Entry 3D2U (X-ray diffraction, 2.21 A resolution); this record covers chains A and D of the 4 polymer chains in the assembly.

[Chain A]
Molecule: UL18 protein
From: Human herpesvirus 5
Notes: fragment: sequence database residues 21-301
Reference sequence: Q4A1U8 (Q4A1U8_HCMV); residues 1-281 here correspond to UniProt positions 21-301 (UniProt number = residue number + 20)
Chain sequence (281 residues; numbered 1 to 281; the number before each row is that of its first residue):
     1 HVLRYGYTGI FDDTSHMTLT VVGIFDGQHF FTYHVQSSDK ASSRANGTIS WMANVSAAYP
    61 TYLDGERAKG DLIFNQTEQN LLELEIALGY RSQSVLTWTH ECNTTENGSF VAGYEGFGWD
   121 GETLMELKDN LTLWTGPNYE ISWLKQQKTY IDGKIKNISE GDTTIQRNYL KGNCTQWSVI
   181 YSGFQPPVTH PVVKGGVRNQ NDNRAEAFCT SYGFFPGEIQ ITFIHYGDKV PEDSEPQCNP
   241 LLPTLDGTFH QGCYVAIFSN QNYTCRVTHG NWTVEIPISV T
Sequence notes: engineered mutation Gln36 (Asn56 in Q4A1U8), Gln147 (Asn167 in Q4A1U8), Gln220 (Asn240 in Q4A1U8), Ser259 (Cys279 in Q4A1U8); variant Pro186 (Thr206 in Q4A1U8)
Disulfide bonds: Cys102-Cys174, Cys209-Cys265, Cys238-Cys253
Small-molecule neighbours:
  - alpha-L-fucopyranose (FUC): Ala53, Asn54, Ala57
  - N-acetylglucosamine (NAG; 2-acetamido-2-deoxy-beta-D-glucopyranose): Val2, Glu101, Cys102, Asn103, Ala112, Gly113, Tyr114
What the authors report for this chain:
  - post-translational modification sites: Asn54, Asn103, Asn157, Asn173, Asn271
  - post-translational modification sites: Asn75 (proposed by the authors, not directly observed)

[Chain D]
Molecule: Leukocyte immunoglobulin-like receptor subfamily B member 1
From: Homo sapiens
Notes: fragment: Ig-like C2-type 1 and C2-type 2 domains
Reference sequence: Q8NHL6 (LIRB1_HUMAN); residues 1-198 here correspond to UniProt positions 24-221 (UniProt number = residue number + 23)
Chain sequence (198 residues; row label = number of the first residue in the row):
     1 GHLPKPTLWA EPGSVITQGS PVTLRCQGGQ ETQEYRLYRE KKTAPWITRI PQELVKKGQF
    61 PIPSITWEHA GRYRCYYGSD TAGRSESSDP LELVVTGAYI KPTLSAQPSP VVNSGGNVTL
   121 QCDSQVAFDG FILCKEGEDE HPQCLNSQPH ARGSSRAIFS VGPVSPSRRW WYRCYAYDSN
   181 SPYEWSLPSD LLELLVLG
Unresolved in the structure: 1-3, 137-142, 148-154
Sequence notes: variant Pro45 (Leu68 in Q8NHL6), Thr119 (Ile142 in Q8NHL6), Ile132 (Ser155 in Q8NHL6)
Disulfide bonds: Cys26-Cys75, Cys122-Cys174, Cys134-Cys144
What the authors report for this chain:
  - conformationally variable residues (order/disorder transition): Gln148 to Ser154

[Chain A / chain D interface]
Contacting residue pairs (20):
  Asn199(A) with Thr43(D), hydrogen bond
  Gln200(A) with Thr48(D)
  Asn201(A) with Leu37(D), hydrogen bond (side chain-backbone); Tyr38(D); Thr48(D)
  Asp202(A) with Arg36(D), salt bridge; Tyr76(D), hydrogen bond; Arg84(D), salt bridge
  Asn203(A) with Tyr76(D); Arg84(D)
  Arg204(A) with Tyr38(D)
  Glu206(A) with Thr43(D), hydrogen bond (side chain-backbone)
  Asp233(A) with Tyr38(D); Glu40(D); Lys41(D), hydrogen bond (side chain-backbone)
  Glu235(A) with Lys41(D), salt bridge
  Gln237(A) with Lys41(D), hydrogen bond
  Tyr254(A) with Lys41(D); Lys42(D)
  Ala256(A) with Lys41(D)
Other interface residues (no listed pair), chain D (13 interface residues in all): Arg39, Pro45, Ile47
From the paper, about this interface:
  - residue pairs: Asn199(A)-Thr43(D) (hydrogen bond), Asn201(A)-Leu37(D) (hydrogen bond), Asp202(A)-Arg36(D) (salt bridge), Asp202(A)-Tyr76(D), Glu206(A)-Thr43(D) (hydrogen bond), Asp233(A)-Lys41(D) (hydrogen bond), Glu235(A)-Lys41(D) (salt bridge), Gln237(A)-Lys41(D) (hydrogen bond), Tyr38(D)-Asn201(A), Tyr38(D)-Arg204(A), Tyr38(D)-Asp233(A), Glu40(D)-Asp233(A), Lys41(D)-Tyr254(A), Lys41(D)-Ala256(A), Lys42(D)-Tyr254(A), Thr48(D)-Gln200(A), Thr48(D)-Asn201(A), Tyr76(D)-Asn203(A), Arg84(D)-Asp202(A), Arg84(D)-Asn203(A)
  - interface residues, chain A: Asn199(A), Pro231(A), Tyr254(A)
  - interface residues, chain D: Tyr77(D)

[Overview]
12 residues of chain A face 13 of chain D across their interface, with 6 hydrogen bonds and 3 salt bridges.
Polar pairs include Asp202(A)-Arg36(D), Asp202(A)-Arg84(D) and Glu235(A)-Lys41(D). The paper describes
hydrogen bonds between Asn199(A) and Thr43(D), Asn201(A) and Leu37(D) and Glu206(A) and Thr43(D) among others;
salt bridges between Asp202(A) and Arg36(D) and Glu235(A) and Lys41(D); contacts between Asp202(A) and
Tyr76(D), Tyr38(D) and Asn201(A) and Tyr38(D) and Arg204(A) among others. From the paper: interface residues
Asn199(A), Pro231(A) and Tyr77(D) among others; modification sites Asn54(A), Asn103(A) and Asn157(A) among
others.
Chain A is UL18 protein (Human herpesvirus 5) and chain D is Leukocyte immunoglobulin-like receptor subfamily
B member 1 (Homo sapiens); the structure, Structure of UL18, a Peptide-Binding Viral MHC Mimic, Bound to a
Host Inhibitory Receptor, was determined by X-ray diffraction.
